Entry 5KNC (X-ray diffraction, 3.02 A resolution); this record covers chains C and G of the 8 polymer chains in the assembly.

== Chain C ==
Protein: V-type sodium ATPase catalytic subunit A
Organism: Enterococcus hirae ATCC 9790
Notes: EC 3.6.3.15
UniProt: Q08636 (NTPA_ENTHA); residues 1-593 here = UniProt positions 1-593
Sequence (600 residues; numbered -6 to 593; the number before each row is that of its first residue; numbers below 1 keep their minus sign (Gly-6 is residue -6)):
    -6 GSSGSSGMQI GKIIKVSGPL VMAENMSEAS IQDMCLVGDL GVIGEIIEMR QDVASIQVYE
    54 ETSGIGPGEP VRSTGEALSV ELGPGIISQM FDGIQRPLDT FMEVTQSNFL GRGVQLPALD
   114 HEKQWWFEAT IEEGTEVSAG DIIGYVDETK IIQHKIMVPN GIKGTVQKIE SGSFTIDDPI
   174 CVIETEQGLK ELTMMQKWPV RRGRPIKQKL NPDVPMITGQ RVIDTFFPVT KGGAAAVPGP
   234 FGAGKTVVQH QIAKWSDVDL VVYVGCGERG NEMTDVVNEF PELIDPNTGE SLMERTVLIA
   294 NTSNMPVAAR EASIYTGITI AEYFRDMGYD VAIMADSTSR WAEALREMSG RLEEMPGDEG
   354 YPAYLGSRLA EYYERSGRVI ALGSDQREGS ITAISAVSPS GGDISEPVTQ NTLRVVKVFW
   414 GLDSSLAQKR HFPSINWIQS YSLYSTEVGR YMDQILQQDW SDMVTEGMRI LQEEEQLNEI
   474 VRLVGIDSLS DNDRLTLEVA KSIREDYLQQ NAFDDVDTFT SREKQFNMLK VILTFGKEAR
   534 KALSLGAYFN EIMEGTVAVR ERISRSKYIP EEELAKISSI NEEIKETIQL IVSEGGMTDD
Disordered / not traced: -6 to 0, 587-593
Sequence notes: expression tag (-6 to 0)
Ion coordination: Mg2+: Thr239 (together with ADP)
Residues lining bound ligands: ADP (adenosine-5'-diphosphate): Pro233, Phe234, Gly235, Ala236, Gly237, Lys238, Thr239, Val240, Glu265, Phe425, Pro426, Gln503, Asn504, Ala505, Phe506
UniProt features mapped onto this chain:
  - binding site (ATP): Gly232 to Thr239
From the paper describing this entry:
  - binding site for ADP: Lys238, Arg262

== Chain G ==
Protein: V-type sodium ATPase subunit D
Organism: Enterococcus hirae ATCC 9790
UniProt: P43435 (NTPD_ENTHA); residue numbers follow UniProt; this construct covers 1-210
Sequence (217 residues; row label = number of the first residue in the row; numbers below 1 keep their minus sign (Gly-6 is residue -6)):
    -6 GSSGSSGMRL NVNPTRMELT RLKKQLTTAT RGHKLLKDKQ DELMRQFILL IRKNNELRQA
    54 IEKETQTAMK DFVLAKSTVE EAFIDELLAL PAENVSISVV EKNIMSVKVP LMNFQYDETL
   114 NETPLEYGYL HSNAELDRSI DGFTQLLPKL LKLAEVEKTC QLMAEEIEKT RRRVNALEYM
   174 TIPQLEETIY YIKMKLEENE RAEVTRLIKV KNMGTEE
Disordered / not traced: -6 to 1, 111-120, 207-210
Sequence notes: expression tag (-6 to 0)

== Interface between chain C and chain G ==
Contacting residue pairs (17):
  Glu346(C) with Met206(G)
  Pro349(C) with Leu200(G), hydrophobic
  Gly395(C) with Met10(G)
  Asp396(C) with Thr8(G); Arg9(G), hydrogen bond (side chain-backbone); Met10(G), hydrogen bond (side chain-backbone)
  Ser398(C) with Arg9(G)
  Glu472(C) with Thr21(G)
  Arg475(C) with Arg166(G)
  Leu476(C) with Gly25(G); Arg166(G)
  Val477(C) with Lys32(G)
  Ser481(C) with Ser99(G); Glu159(G), hydrogen bond; Lys162(G), hydrogen bond
  Tyr541(C) with Glu94(G)
  Asn543(C) with Glu94(G)
Interface residues without a listed pair, chain C (17 interface residues in all): Met348, Gly394, Ile397, Gly478, Asp480
Interface residues without a listed pair, chain G (19 interface residues in all): Arg24, Leu29, Val93, Lys101, Leu170, Lys204

== Summary ==
Chain C and chain G form an interface of 17 and 19 residues respectively; the contacts include 4 hydrogen
bonds. Polar contacts include Asp396(C)-Arg9(G), Asp396(C)-Met10(G) and Ser481(C)-Glu159(G). Chain C binds
ADP. From UniProt: 8 ATP-binding residues on chain C. The paper reports a binding site for ADP at Lys238(C)
and Arg262(C).
Chain C is V-type sodium ATPase catalytic subunit A and chain G is V-type sodium ATPase subunit D, both from
Enterococcus hirae ATCC 9790; the structure, Crystal structure of the 3 ADP-bound V1 complex, was determined
by X-ray diffraction, deposited together with 5KNB and 5KND.
